PDB entry 7SQV | electron microscopy, 2.30 A resolution | chains A and C of the 4 polymer chains in the assembly

# Chain A (and C)
Name: Chimallin
From: Escherichia phage vB_EcoM_Goslar
Notes: chain C of this document is another copy of the same molecule, construct and numbering; everything in this record applies to it too
UniProt: A0A482GDX1 (A0A482GDX1_9CAUD); residue numbers follow UniProt; this construct covers 1-631
Amino-acid sequence (634 residues; row label = number of the first residue in the row; numbers below 1 keep their minus sign (Ser-2 is residue -2)):
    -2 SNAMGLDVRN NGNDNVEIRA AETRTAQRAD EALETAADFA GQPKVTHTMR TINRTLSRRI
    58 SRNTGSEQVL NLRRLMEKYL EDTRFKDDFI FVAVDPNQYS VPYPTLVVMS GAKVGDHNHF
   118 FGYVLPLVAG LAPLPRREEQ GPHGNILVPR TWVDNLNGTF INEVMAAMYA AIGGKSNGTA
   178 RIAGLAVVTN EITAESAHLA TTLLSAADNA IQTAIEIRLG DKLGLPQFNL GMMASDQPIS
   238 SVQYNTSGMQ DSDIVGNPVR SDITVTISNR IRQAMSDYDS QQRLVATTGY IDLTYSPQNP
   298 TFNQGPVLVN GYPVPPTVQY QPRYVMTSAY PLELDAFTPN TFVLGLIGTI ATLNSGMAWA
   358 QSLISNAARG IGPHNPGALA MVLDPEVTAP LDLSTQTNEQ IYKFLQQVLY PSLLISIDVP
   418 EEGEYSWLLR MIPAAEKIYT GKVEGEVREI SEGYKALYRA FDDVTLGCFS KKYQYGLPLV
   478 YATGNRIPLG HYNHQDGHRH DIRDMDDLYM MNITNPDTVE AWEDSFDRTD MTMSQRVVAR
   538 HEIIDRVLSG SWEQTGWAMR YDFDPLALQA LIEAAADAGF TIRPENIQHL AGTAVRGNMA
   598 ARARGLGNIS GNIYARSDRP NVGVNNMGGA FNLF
Unresolved in the structure: -2 to 63, 587-631 (chain C: -2 to 590, 616-631)
Construct notes: expression tag (-2 to 0)

# How chain A and chain C interact
Pairs across the interface (39; chain A residue first):
  Tyr292(A) - Arg593(C)
  Tyr292(A) - Gly594(C)
  Tyr292(A) - Asn595(C)  hydrogen bond (backbone-backbone)
  Ser293(A) - Asn595(C)  hydrogen bond (side chain-backbone)
  Ser293(A) - Arg599(C)
  Pro294(A) - Arg593(C)
  Pro294(A) - Gly594(C)
  Pro294(A) - Met596(C)
  Pro294(A) - Arg599(C)  hydrogen bond (backbone-side chain)
  Val304(A) - Arg599(C)
  Asn307(A) - Gly604(C)
  Asn307(A) - Asn605(C)
  Gln318(A) - Arg599(C)
  Ala348(A) - Tyr611(C)  hydrogen bond (backbone-side chain)
  Asn351(A) - Gly604(C)
  Asn351(A) - Tyr611(C)
  Ser352(A) - Tyr611(C)
  Tyr407(A) - Arg599(C)
  Leu410(A) - Gly602(C)
  Leu410(A) - Leu603(C)  hydrogen bond (backbone-backbone)
  Leu411(A) - Ala598(C)
  Leu411(A) - Arg601(C)
  Tyr478(A) - Arg601(C)
  Glu517(A) - Arg593(C)
  Glu520(A) - Arg593(C)  salt bridge
  Asp521(A) - Arg593(C)  salt bridge
  Asp524(A) - Asn595(C)
  Asp559(A) - Arg601(C)  salt bridge
  Pro562(A) - Arg601(C)
  Pro562(A) - Gly602(C)
  Pro562(A) - Leu603(C)
  Gln566(A) - Leu603(C)
  Gln566(A) - Asn605(C)  hydrogen bond (side chain-backbone)
  Ala573(A) - Ile610(C)
  Phe577(A) - Ile610(C)
  Thr578(A) - Ile610(C)
  Ile579(A) - Ile610(C)  hydrogen bond (backbone-backbone)
  Ile579(A) - Tyr611(C)
  Ile579(A) - Ala612(C)  hydrogen bond (backbone-backbone)
Interface residues without a listed pair, chain A (34 interface residues in all): Gln234, Thr291, Gln295, Ile347, Ser409, Ile569, Glu570, Ala572, Arg580, Pro581
Interface residues without a listed pair, chain C (18 interface residues in all): Ala600, Ile606, Ser607, Asn609

# Summary
Chain A and chain C form an interface of 34 and 18 residues respectively; the contacts include 8 hydrogen
bonds and 3 salt bridges. Polar pairs include Glu520(A)-Arg593(C), Asp521(A)-Arg593(C) and
Asp559(A)-Arg601(C).
Chain A and chain C are both Chimallin (Escherichia phage vB_EcoM_Goslar); the structure, Goslar chimallin C1
localized reconstruction, was determined by electron microscopy, deposited together with 7SQQ, 7SQR, 7SQS,
7SQT and 7SQU.
